PDB entry 6CH8 | X-ray diffraction, 4.10 A resolution (low resolution: residue-level contacts below are approximate; hydrogen-bond / salt-bridge calls are withheld) | chains D and G of the 6 polymer chains in the assembly

Chain D:
Molecule: 35O22 Heavy Chain
Source organism: Homo sapiens
Sequence (243 residues; row label = number of the first residue in the row; a row labelled like 72A-72H holds insertion residues (72A, then the next letters in order)):
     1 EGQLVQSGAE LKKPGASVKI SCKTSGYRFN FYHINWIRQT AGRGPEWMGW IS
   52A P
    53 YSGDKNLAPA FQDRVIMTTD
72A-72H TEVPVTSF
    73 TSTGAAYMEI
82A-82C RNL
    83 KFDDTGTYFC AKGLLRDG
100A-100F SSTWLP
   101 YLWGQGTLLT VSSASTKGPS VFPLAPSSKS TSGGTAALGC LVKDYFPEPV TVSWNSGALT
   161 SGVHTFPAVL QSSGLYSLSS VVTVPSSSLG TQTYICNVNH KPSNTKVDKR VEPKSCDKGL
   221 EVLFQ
Disordered / not traced: 218-225
Cystine bridges: Cys-22/Cys-92, Cys-140/Cys-196

Chain G:
Molecule: Envelope glycoprotein gp120
Source organism: Human immunodeficiency virus 1
UniProtKB: Q2N0S6 (Q2N0S6_9HIV1); the construct lacks a stretch of the UniProt sequence and is renumbered around it, so the offset changes along the chain: 31-138 = UniProt 30-137; 147-185 = UniProt 138-176; 187-306 = UniProt 186-305; 309-321 = UniProt 306-318; 2 more segments
Sequence (479 residues; row label = number of the first residue in the row; note: 12 numbers in that range are skipped by the numbering (no residue carries them; nothing is unmodelled there); a row labelled like 185A-185I holds insertion residues (185A, then the next letters in order)):
    31 AENLWVTVYY GVPVWKDAET TLFCASDAKA YETEKHNVWA THACVPTDPN PQEIHLENVT
    91 EEFNMWKNNM VEQMHTDIIS LWDQSLKPCV KLTPLCVTLQ CTNVTNNI
   147 TDDMRGELKN CSFNMTTELR DKKQKVYSLF YRLDVVQIN
185A-185I ENQGNRSNN
   187 SNKEYRLINC NTSAITQACP KVSFEPIPIH YCAPAGFAIL KCKDKKFNGT GPCPSVSTVQ
   247 CTHGIKPVVS TQLLLNGSLA EEEVMIRSEN ITNNAKNILV QFNTPVQINC TRPNNNTRKS
   309 IRIGPGQAFY ATG
  321A D
   322 IIGDIRQAHC NVSKATWNET LGKVVKQLRK HFGNNTIIRF ANSSGGDLEV TTHSFNCGGE
   382 FFYCNTSGLF NSTWISN
   400 TSVQGSNSTG SNDSITLPCR IKQIINMWQR IGQAMYAPPI QGVIRCVSNI TGLILTRDGG
   460 STNSTTETFR PGGGDMRDNW RSELYKYKVV KIEPLGVAPT RCKRRVVGRE KR
Disordered / not traced: 31, 147-150, 185A-185I, 400-409, 508-511
Sequence notes: conflict Asn-332 (Thr330 in Q2N0S6); engineered mutation Cys-501 (Ala498 in Q2N0S6)
Cystine bridges: Cys-54/Cys-74, Cys-126/Cys-196, Cys-296/Cys-331, Cys-378/Cys-445, Cys-385/Cys-418
Covalent attachments: glycan linked to Asn-88, Asn-262, Asn-332; N-acetylglucosamine (NAG) linked to Asn-133, Asn-156, Asn-160, Asn-197, Asn-234, Asn-295, Asn-301, Asn-355, Asn-363, Asn-392, Asn-411, Asn-448

Chain D / chain G interface:
Residue-residue contacts (9):
  Arg-28(D) / Asn-88(G)
  Arg-28(D) / Thr-90(G)
  Tyr-53(D) / Glu-87(G)
  Pro-72D(D) / Pro-238(G)
  Pro-72D(D) / Pro-240(G)
  Val-72E(D) / Pro-238(G)
  Thr-72F(D) / Thr-90(G)
  Ser-72G(D) / Thr-90(G)
  Ser-72G(D) / Glu-91(G)
Interface residues without a listed pair, chain D (8 interface residues in all): Phe-31, Phe-72H
Interface residues without a listed pair, chain G (7 interface residues in all): Glu-92

In short:
8 residues of chain D and 7 residues of chain G are in contact. Covalently linked N-acetylglucosamine: at
Asn-88(G), Asn-133(G), Asn-156(G), Asn-160(G), Asn-197(G) and Asn-234(G) and 9 more.
Chain D is 35O22 Heavy Chain (Homo sapiens) and chain G is Envelope glycoprotein gp120 (Human immunodeficiency
virus 1); the structure, Crystal structure of a natively-glycosylated BG505 SOSIP.664 HIV-1 Envelope Trimer in
complex with the broadly-neutralizing antibodies ..., was determined by X-ray diffraction (same publication as
6CH7, 6CH9 and 6CHB).
